PDB entry 9GUX | electron microscopy, 3.30 A resolution | chains A and E of the 31 polymer chains in the assembly

== Chain A ==
Molecule: 16S ribosomal RNA
Organism: Escherichia coli K-12
Sequence (1542 nucleotides; each row starts with the number of its first residue):
     1 AAAUUGAAGAGUUUGAUCAUGGCUCAGAUUGAACGCUGGCGGCAGGCCUA
    51 ACACAUGCAAGUCGAACGGUAACAGGAAGAAGCUUGCUUCUUUGCUGACG
   101 AGUGGCGGACGGGUGAGUAAUGUCUGGGAAACUGCCUGAUGGAGGGGGAU
   151 AACUACUGGAAACGGUAGCUAAUACCGCAUAACGUCGCAAGACCAAAGAG
   201 GGGUACCUUCGGGCCUCUUGCCAUCGGAUGUGCCCAGAUGGGAUUAGCUA
   251 GUAGGUGGGGUAACGGCUCACCUAGGCGACGAUCCCUAGCUGGUCUGAGA
   301 GGAUGACCAGCCACACUGGAACUGAGACACGGUCCAGACUCCUACGGGAG
   351 GCAGCAGUGGGGAAUAUUGCACAAUGGGCGCAAGCCUGAUGCAGCCAUGC
   401 CGCGUGUAUGAAGAAGGCCUUCGGGUUGUAAAGUACUUUCAGCGGGGAGG
   451 AAGGGAGUAAAGUUAAUACCUUUGCUCAUUGACGUUACCCGCAGAAGAAG
   501 CACCGGCUAACUCCGUGCCAGCAGCCXCGGUAAUACGGAGGGUGCAAGCG
   551 UUAAUCGGAAUUACUGGGCGUAAAGCGCACGCAGGCGGUUUGUUAAGUCA
   601 GAUGUGAAAUCCCCGGGCUCAACCUGGGAACUGCAUCUGAUACUGGCAAG
   651 CUUGAGUCUCGUAGAGGGGGGUAGAAUUCCAGGUGUAGCGGUGAAAUGCG
   701 UAGAGAUCUGGAGGAAUACCGGUGGCGAAGGCGGCCCCCUGGACGAAGAC
   751 UGACGCUCAGGUGCGAAAGCGUGGGGAGCAAACAGGAUUAGAUACCCUGG
   801 UAGUCCACGCCGUAAACGAUGUCGACUUGGAGGUUGUGCCCUUGAGGCGU
   851 GGCUUCCGGAGCUAACGCGUUAAGUCGACCGCCUGGGGAGUACGGCCGCA
   901 AGGUUAAAACUCAAAUGAAUUGACGGGGGCCCGCACAAGCGGUGGAGCAU
   951 GUGGUUUAAUUCGAUGXAACGCGAAGAACCUUACCUGGUCUUGACAUCCA
  1001 CGGAAGUUUUCAGAGAUGAGAAUGUGCCUUCGGGAACCGUGAGACAGGUG
  1051 CUGCAUGGCUGUCGUCAGCUCGUGUUGUGAAAUGUUGGGUUAAGUCCCGC
  1101 AACGAGCGCAACCCUUAUCCUUUGUUGCCAGCGGUCCGGCCGGGAACUCA
  1151 AAGGAGACUGCCAGUGAUAAACUGGAGGAAGGUGGGGAUGACGUCAAGUC
  1201 AUCAUGGCCCUUACGACCAGGGCUACACACGUGCUACAAUGGCGCAUACA
  1251 AAGAGAAGCGACCUCGCGAGAGCAAGCGGACCUCAUAAAGUGCGUCGUAG
  1301 UCCGGAUUGGAGUCUGCAACUCGACUCCAUGAAGUCGGAAUCGCUAGUAA
  1351 UCGUGGAUCAGAAUGCCACGGUGAAUACGUUCCCGGGCCUUGUACACACC
  1401 GCCCGUCACACCAUGGGAGUGGGUUGCAAAAGAAGUAGGUAGCUUAACCU
  1451 UCGGGAGGGCGCUUACCACUUUGUGAUUCAUGACUGGGGUGAAGUCGUAA
  1501 CAAGGUAACCGUAGGGGAACCUGCGGUUGGAUCACCUCCUUA
Disordered / not traced: 1436-1465
Modified positions: PSU (pseudouridine-5'-monophosphate) at position 516, G7M (N7-methyl-guanosine-5'-monophosphate) at position 527, 2MG (2N-methylguanosine-5'-monophosphate) at position 966, 5MC (5-methylcytidine-5'-monophosphate) at position 967, 2MG (2N-methylguanosine-5'-monophosphate) at position 1207, 2MG (2N-methylguanosine-5'-monophosphate) at position 1516, MA6 (6N-dimethyladenosine-5'-monophoshate) at position 1518, MA6 (6N-dimethyladenosine-5'-monophoshate) at position 1519
Bound ions: Mg2+ site 1 near G21 (its only coordinating residue here); Mg2+ site 2 near C48 (its only coordinating residue here); Mg2+ site 3 near A53 (its only coordinating residue here); Mg2+ site 4 near A59 (its only coordinating residue here); Mg2+ site 5 near G100 (its only coordinating residue here); Mg2+ site 6 near G104 (its only coordinating residue here); Mg2+ site 7: A109, G331; Mg2+ site 8 near G111 (its only coordinating residue here); Mg2+ site 9: G115, G289; Mg2+ site 10: A116, G117, G289; Mg2+ site 11 near G145 (its only coordinating residue here); Mg2+ site 12 near A171 (its only coordinating residue here); 70 more Mg2+ sites not listed

== Chain E ==
Name: Small ribosomal subunit protein uS4
Organism: Escherichia coli K-12
Reference sequence: C4ZUF1 (RS4_ECOBW); residue numbers follow UniProt; this construct covers 1-206
Sequence (206 residues; row label = number of the first residue in the row):
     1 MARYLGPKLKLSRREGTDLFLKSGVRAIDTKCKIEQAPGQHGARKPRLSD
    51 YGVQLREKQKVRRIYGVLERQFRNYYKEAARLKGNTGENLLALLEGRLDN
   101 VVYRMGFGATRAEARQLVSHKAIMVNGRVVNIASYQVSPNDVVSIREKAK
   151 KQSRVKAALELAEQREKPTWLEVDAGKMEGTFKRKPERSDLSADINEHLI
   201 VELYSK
Disordered / not traced: 1

== How chain A and chain E interact ==
Pairs across the interface (111; chain A residue first):
  U5(A) with Ala80(E), sugar contact; Gly84(E), base contact
  A8(A) with Gln54(E), base contact; Glu202(E), hydrogen bond to the base; Leu203(E), base contact; Ser205(E), base contact; Lys206(E), base contact
  A28(A) with Arg73(E), salt bridge to the phosphate
  C400(A) with Arg70(E), salt bridge to the phosphate
  C401(A) with Arg70(E), salt bridge to the phosphate; Asn74(E), hydrogen bond to the phosphate
  G402(A) with Gln71(E), hydrogen bond to the phosphate; Ile132(E), phosphate contact; Ser134(E), phosphate contact
  C403(A) with Ala2(E), base contact; Ile132(E), phosphate contact; Ala133(E), phosphate contact; Ser134(E), hydrogen bond to the phosphate
  G404(A) with Ala2(E), hydrogen bond to the base; Arg115(E), salt bridge to the phosphate; Ser119(E), sugar contact
  U405(A) with Ala2(E), hydrogen bond to the base; Arg3(E), salt bridge to the phosphate; Leu5(E), base contact
  G406(A) with Arg3(E), hydrogen bond to the phosphate; Leu5(E), phosphate contact; Gln116(E), hydrogen bond to the sugar; Arg154(E), base contact
  U407(A) with Arg3(E), salt bridge to the phosphate; Lys8(E), salt bridge to the phosphate; Thr110(E), phosphate contact; Ala112(E), phosphate contact; Glu113(E), hydrogen bond to the sugar; Gln116(E), sugar contact
  A408(A) with Ser23(E), phosphate contact; Thr110(E), phosphate contact; Ala112(E), phosphate contact
  U409(A) with Lys22(E), phosphate contact; Ser23(E), hydrogen bond to the phosphate
  G410(A) with Arg26(E), salt bridge to the phosphate; Lys31(E), salt bridge to the phosphate
  A411(A) with Arg26(E), salt bridge to the phosphate
  G413(A) with Lys31(E), base contact
  C419(A) with Gln40(E), sugar contact
  G425(A) with Lys33(E), phosphate contact
  U426(A) with Lys33(E), salt bridge to the phosphate; Gln36(E), phosphate contact; Gly39(E), phosphate contact
  U427(A) with Arg13(E), salt bridge to the phosphate; Gly39(E), phosphate contact
  G428(A) with Pro7(E), phosphate contact; Lys10(E), phosphate contact
  U429(A) with Leu9(E), sugar contact; Lys22(E), hydrogen bond to the phosphate; Lys31(E), hydrogen bond to the sugar; Cys32(E), phosphate contact
  A430(A) with Pro7(E), phosphate contact; Lys8(E), hydrogen bond to the phosphate; Leu9(E), hydrogen bond to the phosphate; Lys22(E), salt bridge to the phosphate
  C436(A) with Arg154(E), base contact
  U437(A) with His120(E), hydrogen bond to the sugar; Gln152(E), sugar contact; Arg154(E), hydrogen bond to the sugar
  U438(A) with His120(E), sugar contact; Lys148(E), salt bridge to the phosphate
  U439(A) with Ser119(E), hydrogen bond to the sugar; His120(E), base contact; Asn131(E), hydrogen bond to the sugar
  C489(A) with Lys121(E), salt bridge to the phosphate
  C490(A) with Arg146(E), salt bridge to the phosphate
  A499(A) with Ala2(E), base contact
  U508(A) with Tyr51(E), sugar contact
  A509(A) with Leu48(E), phosphate contact; Ser49(E), hydrogen bond to the phosphate; Tyr51(E), phosphate contact; Gly52(E), sugar contact; Leu55(E), sugar contact
  A510(A) with Leu48(E), phosphate contact
  C511(A) with His41(E), hydrogen bond to the base; Arg44(E), salt bridge to the phosphate
  U512(A) with Gln40(E), sugar contact; His41(E), hydrogen bond to the sugar; Arg44(E), salt bridge to the phosphate
  G540(A) with Gln40(E), base contact
  G541(A) with Gly39(E), sugar contact; Gln40(E), sugar contact
  G542(A) with Lys10(E), salt bridge to the phosphate; Arg14(E), sugar contact; Gly39(E), sugar contact
  U543(A) with Lys10(E), salt bridge to the phosphate; Arg14(E), salt bridge to the phosphate
  G544(A) with Gln59(E), phosphate contact; Arg63(E), salt bridge to the phosphate
  C545(A) with Lys58(E), salt bridge to the phosphate; Gln59(E), hydrogen bond to the phosphate; Arg62(E), salt bridge to the phosphate; Glu69(E), phosphate contact
  A546(A) with Tyr4(E), base contact; Leu68(E), phosphate contact; Glu69(E), hydrogen bond to the phosphate; Arg70(E), hydrogen bond to the phosphate
  A547(A) with Ala2(E), phosphate contact; Leu68(E), phosphate contact
  C613(A) with Arg81(E), salt bridge to the phosphate
  C614(A) with Arg81(E), salt bridge to the phosphate
  U619(A) with Val130(E), sugar contact; Asn131(E), hydrogen bond to the base; Ile132(E), base contact
  C620(A) with Ile132(E), base contact; Tyr135(E), sugar contact
Interface residues without a listed pair, chain A (51 interface residues in all): A7, U29, C440, A495
Interface residues without a listed pair, chain E (70 interface residues in all): Leu21, Gly24, Val25, Pro38, Pro46, Arg56, Val129, Lys151

== In short ==
51 residues of chain A face 70 of chain E across their interface, with 25 hydrogen bonds and 26 salt bridges.
Among the polar pairs are A8(A)-Glu202(E), G404(A)-Ala2(E) and U405(A)-Ala2(E). A109(A) and G331(A) coordinate
Mg2+ site 7. G115(A) and G289(A) form the Mg2+ site 9.
Here chain A is 16S ribosomal RNA and chain E is Small ribosomal subunit protein uS4, both from Escherichia
coli K-12. Entry 9GUX (30S-TEC (TEC in expressome position) Inactive state 1) was determined by electron
microscopy together with 9GUP, 9GUQ, 9GUR, 9GUS, 9GUT, 9GUU, 9GUV and 9GUW from the same study.
